8K36 - chains B and G of the 12 polymer chains in the assembly; structure by electron microscopy, 3.48 A resolution.

== Chain B (and G) ==
Name: Tail tube protein
From: Escherichia phage Lambda
Notes: chain G of this document is another copy of the same molecule, construct and numbering; everything in this record applies to it too
Reference sequence: P03733 (TUBE_LAMBD); residues 1-246 here = UniProt positions 1-246
Amino-acid sequence (246 residues; each row starts with the number of its first residue):
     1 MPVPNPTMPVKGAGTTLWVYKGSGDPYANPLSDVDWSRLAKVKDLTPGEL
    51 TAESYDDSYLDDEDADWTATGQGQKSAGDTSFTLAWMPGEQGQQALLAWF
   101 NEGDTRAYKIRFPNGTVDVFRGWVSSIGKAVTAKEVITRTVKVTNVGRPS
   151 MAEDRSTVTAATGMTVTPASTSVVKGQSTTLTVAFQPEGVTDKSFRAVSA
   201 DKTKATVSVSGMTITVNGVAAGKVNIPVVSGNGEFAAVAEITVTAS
Unresolved in the structure: 1-2, 157-246

== Interface between chain B and chain G ==
Contacting residue pairs (18):
  G12(B) with L60(G)
  A13(B) with A65(G), hydrophobic
  G14(B) with L60(G), hydrogen bond (backbone-backbone); D62(G)
  T15(B) with L60(G); D61(G)
  T16(B) with D61(G)
  R38(B) with D61(G), salt bridge
  L39(B) with D61(G)
  A40(B) with D61(G)
  K41(B) with D61(G), hydrogen bond (backbone-side chain)
  V42(B) with Y59(G); L60(G), hydrogen bond (backbone-backbone); D61(G)
  K43(B) with Y59(G)
  L45(B) with L60(G), hydrophobic
  K134(B) with Q74(G)
  V136(B) with Y55(G)

== Summary ==
Chain B and chain G form an interface of 14 and 7 residues respectively, with 3 hydrogen bonds and 1 salt
bridge. Polar pairs include R38(B)-D61(G), K41(B)-D61(G) and G14(B)-L60(G).
Both chains are Tail tube protein (Escherichia phage Lambda). Entry 8K36 (Structure of the bacteriophage
lambda tail tube) was determined by electron microscopy (same publication as 8K35, 8K37, 8K38 and 8K39).
